7E3V - chains A and B of the 3 polymer chains in the assembly; structure by X-ray diffraction, 2.05 A resolution.

[Chain A (and B)]
Name: UPF0173 metal-dependent hydrolase C7P97_11315
Source organism: Staphylococcus aureus
Notes: chain B of this document is another copy of the same molecule, construct and numbering; everything in this record applies to it too
UniProt: W8UA39 (W8UA39_STAAU); residue numbers follow UniProt; this construct covers 1-229
Chain sequence (246 residues; numbered -16 to 229; the number before each row is that of its first residue; numbers below 1 keep their minus sign (His-16 is residue -16)):
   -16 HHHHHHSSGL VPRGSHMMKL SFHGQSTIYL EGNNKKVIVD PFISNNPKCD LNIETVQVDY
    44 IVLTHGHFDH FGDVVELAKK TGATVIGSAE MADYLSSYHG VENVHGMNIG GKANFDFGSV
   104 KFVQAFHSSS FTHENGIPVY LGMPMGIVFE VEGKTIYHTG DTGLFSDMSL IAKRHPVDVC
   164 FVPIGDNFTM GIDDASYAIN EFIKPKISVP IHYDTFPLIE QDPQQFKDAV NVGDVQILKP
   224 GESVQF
Not modelled in the structure: -16 to -1
Sequence notes: expression tag (-16 to 0)
Ion coordination: Ni2+ site 1: His48, His50, His110, Asp144; Zn2+ site 1: His48, His50, His110, Asp144; Ni2+ site 2: Asp52, His53, Asp144, His195; Zn2+ site 2: Asp52, His53, Asp144, His195
Ligand contacts:
  - , molecule 1: Gln8, His48, Asp52, His53, Asp144, His195
  - , molecule 2: His48, His50, Asp52, His53, His110, Asp144

[How chain A and chain B interact]
Contacting residue pairs (63):
  Glu73(A) - His50(B)  salt bridge
  Glu73(A) - Ser111(B)  hydrogen bond
  Glu73(A) - Ser113(B)  hydrogen bond
  Glu73(A) - Pro121(B)
  Asp76(A) - Thr115(B)
  Asp76(A) - Gly119(B)
  Tyr77(A) - Gly119(B)
  Ser80(A) - Asn118(B)
  Ser80(A) - Gly119(B)
  Tyr81(A) - Asn118(B)
  Tyr81(A) - Ile120(B)  hydrophobic
  His88(A) - Asn170(B)  hydrogen bond
  His88(A) - Leu201(B)
  Gly89(A) - Asn170(B)  hydrogen bond (backbone-side chain)
  Gly89(A) - Phe171(B)
  Met90(A) - Asn170(B)
  Met90(A) - Phe171(B)  hydrophobic
  Asn91(A) - His50(B)
  Asn91(A) - His110(B)
  Asn91(A) - Ser111(B)  hydrogen bond
  Asn91(A) - Asn170(B)  hydrogen bond (backbone-backbone)
  Asn91(A) - Phe171(B)
  Ile92(A) - Phe109(B)
  Ile92(A) - His110(B)
  Ile92(A) - Gly146(B)
  Ile92(A) - Thr172(B)
  Gly93(A) - Gly146(B)
  Gly93(A) - Asp169(B)
  Gly93(A) - Thr172(B)
  Gly93(A) - Asp177(B)
  Gly94(A) - Asp169(B)
  Gly94(A) - Asn170(B)
  Gly94(A) - Thr172(B)
  Lys95(A) - Asp169(B)  hydrogen bond (backbone-side chain)
  Lys95(A) - Asn170(B)
  Ala96(A) - Asn170(B)
  Lys104(A) - Asp177(B)  salt bridge
  Gln107(A) - Phe109(B)
  Gln107(A) - Leu147(B)  hydrogen bond (side chain-backbone)
  Gln107(A) - Phe148(B)
  Phe109(A) - Phe109(B)  hydrophobic
  Val122(A) - Pro121(B)
  Tyr123(A) - Ser111(B)
  Tyr123(A) - Ser112(B)  hydrogen bond (side chain-backbone)
  Tyr123(A) - Ser113(B)
  Tyr123(A) - Pro121(B)
  Tyr123(A) - Tyr123(B)  hydrophobic
  Gly125(A) - Ser111(B)
  Met126(A) - Phe109(B)  hydrophobic
  Met126(A) - His110(B)
  Met126(A) - Ser111(B)
  Met126(A) - Met126(B)  hydrophobic
  Met126(A) - Pro127(B)
  Asp150(A) - Phe148(B)
  Asp150(A) - Ser149(B)  hydrogen bond
  Leu153(A) - Leu147(B)  hydrophobic
  Leu153(A) - Ser149(B)
  Leu153(A) - Tyr180(B)  hydrophobic
  Leu153(A) - Phe185(B)  hydrophobic
  Arg157(A) - Leu147(B)
  Arg157(A) - Asp176(B)
  Arg157(A) - Asp177(B)  salt bridge
  Arg157(A) - Tyr180(B)
Also at the interface, not in a pair above, chain A (26 interface residues in all): Ala72, His116
Also at the interface, not in a pair above, chain B (30 interface residues in all): Ala108, Thr145, Met173

[Overview]
The interface between chain A and chain B involves 26 residues on one side and 30 on the other, with 10
hydrogen bonds and 3 salt bridges. Among the polar pairs are Glu73(A)-His50(B), Lys104(A)-Asp177(B) and
Arg157(A)-Asp177(B). Ligands of chain A: compounds NI/ZN.
Chain A and chain B are both UPF0173 metal-dependent hydrolase C7P97_11315 (Staphylococcus aureus); the
structure, Metallo beta-lactamase fold protein (cAMP free), was determined by X-ray diffraction, deposited
together with 7E3W.
